PDB entry 8BWH | X-ray diffraction, 2.10 A resolution | chains A and B

== Chain A ==
Name: 14-3-3 protein sigma
From: Homo sapiens
UniProtKB: P31947 (1433S_HUMAN); residue numbers follow UniProt; this construct covers 1-231
Sequence (236 residues; numbered -4 to 231; the number before each row is that of its first residue; numbers below 1 keep their minus sign (Gly-4 is residue -4)):
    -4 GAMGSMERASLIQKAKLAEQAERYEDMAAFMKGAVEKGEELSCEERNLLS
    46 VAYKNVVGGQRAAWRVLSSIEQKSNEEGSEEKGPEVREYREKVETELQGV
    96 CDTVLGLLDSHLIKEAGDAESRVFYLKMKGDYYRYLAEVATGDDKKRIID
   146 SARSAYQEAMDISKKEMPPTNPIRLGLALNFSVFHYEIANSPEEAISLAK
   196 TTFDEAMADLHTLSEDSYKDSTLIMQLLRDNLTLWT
Sequence notes: expression tag (-4 to 0)
Metal / ion sites: Mg2+ near Glu89 (its only coordinating residue here)
Small-molecule neighbours: XSL ([2-[2-[[2,2-bis(fluoranyl)-2-(2-fluorophenyl)ethyl]amino]-2-oxidanylidene-ethoxy]phenyl]phosphonic acid): Lys49, Gly53, Arg56, Arg129, Tyr130, Leu174, Asn175, Leu218, Ile219, Leu222
Reported in the primary citation:
  - binding site for XSL: Asn175

== Chain B ==
Name: Carbohydrate-responsive element-binding protein
UniProtKB: C9JDF5 (C9JDF5_HUMAN); residues 117-134 here = UniProt positions 117-134
Sequence (18 residues; each row starts with the number of its first residue):
   117 RDKIRLNNAIWRAWYIQY
Small-molecule neighbours: XSL ([2-[2-[[2,2-bis(fluoranyl)-2-(2-fluorophenyl)ethyl]amino]-2-oxidanylidene-ethoxy]phenyl]phosphonic acid): Ile120, Asn123, Asn124, Trp127, Arg128

== Interface between chain A and chain B ==
Residue-residue contacts - 25 pairs, chain A then chain B:
  Gly53(A) - Trp127(B)
  Arg56(A) - Trp127(B)
  Arg56(A) - Arg128(B)
  Ala57(A) - Trp127(B)
  Arg60(A) - Trp127(B)  hydrogen bond (side chain-backbone)
  Arg60(A) - Trp130(B)
  Ser64(A) - Trp130(B)
  Ser64(A) - Tyr134(B)
  Arg129(A) - Arg128(B)
  Val178(A) - Arg128(B)
  Tyr181(A) - Tyr131(B)
  Tyr181(A) - Ile132(B)  hydrophobic
  Glu182(A) - Arg128(B)  salt bridge
  Glu182(A) - Tyr131(B)
  Lys214(A) - Arg117(B)  hydrogen bond (backbone-side chain)
  Thr217(A) - Arg117(B)  hydrogen bond
  Leu218(A) - Arg117(B)
  Gln221(A) - Arg121(B)
  Leu222(A) - Asn124(B)
  Asp225(A) - Arg121(B)  salt bridge
  Asn226(A) - Asn124(B)  hydrogen bond
  Asn226(A) - Arg128(B)
  Leu229(A) - Ala125(B)
  Leu229(A) - Arg128(B)
  Trp230(A) - Ile132(B)
Other interface residues (no listed pair), chain A (19 interface residues in all): Trp59
Other interface residues (no listed pair), chain B (12 interface residues in all): Ile120, Ala129

== Summary ==
19 residues of chain A and 12 residues of chain B are in contact; the contacts include 4 hydrogen bonds and 2
salt bridges. Polar contacts include Glu182(A)-Arg128(B), Asp225(A)-Arg121(B) and Arg60(A)-Trp127(B). Compound
XSL is bound between chain A and chain B. From the paper: a binding site for XSL at Asn175(A).
Chain A is 14-3-3 protein sigma (Homo sapiens) and chain B is Carbohydrate-responsive element-binding protein;
the structure, Small molecule stabilizer for 14-3-3/ChREBP (Cmd 42), was determined by X-ray diffraction (same
publication as 8BTQ, 8BWE and 8C1Y).
